PDB entry 5FZQ | X-ray diffraction, 2.15 A resolution | chains B and C of the 3 polymer chains in the assembly

== Chain B (and C) ==
Name: Designed tpr protein
Source organism: Synthetic construct
Notes: chain C of this document is another copy of the same molecule, construct and numbering; everything in this record applies to it too
Sequence (131 residues; numbered -1 to 129; the number before each row is that of its first residue; numbers below 1 keep their minus sign (Met-1 is residue -1)):
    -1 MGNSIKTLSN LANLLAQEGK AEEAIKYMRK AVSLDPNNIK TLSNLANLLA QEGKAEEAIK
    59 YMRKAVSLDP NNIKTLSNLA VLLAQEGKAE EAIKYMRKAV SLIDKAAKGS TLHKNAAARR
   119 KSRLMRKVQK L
Disordered / not traced: -1 to 0, 106-129 (chain C: -1 to 0, 107-129)

== Interface between chain B and chain C ==
Residue-residue contacts (12; chain B residue first):
  Leu9(B) - Ile101(C)  hydrophobic
  Leu13(B) - Ile101(C)  hydrophobic
  Leu13(B) - Asp102(C)
  Glu16(B) - Val98(C)
  Lys18(B) - Asp102(C)
  Glu21(B) - Asp102(C)
  Glu21(B) - Ala105(C)
  Lys24(B) - Ala105(C)  hydrogen bond (side chain-backbone)
  Lys24(B) - Lys106(C)
  Tyr25(B) - Ile101(C)  hydrogen bond (side chain-backbone)
  Tyr25(B) - Ala104(C)
  Tyr25(B) - Ala105(C)  hydrophobic
Other interface residues (no listed pair), chain B (8 interface residues in all): Leu12

== In short ==
Chain B and chain C form an interface of 8 and 6 residues respectively, with 2 hydrogen bonds. Polar pairs
include Lys24(B)-Ala105(C) and Tyr25(B)-Ile101(C).
Chain B and chain C are both Designed tpr protein (Synthetic construct); the structure, Designed TPR Protein
M4N, was determined by X-ray diffraction (same publication as 5FZR and 5FZS).
